8SMZ - chains H and I of the 12 polymer chains in the assembly; structure by electron microscopy, 3.20 A resolution.

Chain H:
Name: Histone H2B type 1-J
From: Homo sapiens
UniProtKB: P06899 (H2B1J_HUMAN); residues 0-123 here correspond to UniProt positions 1-124 (UniProt number = residue number + 1)
Chain sequence (128 residues; each row starts with the number of its first residue; numbers below 1 keep their minus sign (Gly-4 is residue -4)):
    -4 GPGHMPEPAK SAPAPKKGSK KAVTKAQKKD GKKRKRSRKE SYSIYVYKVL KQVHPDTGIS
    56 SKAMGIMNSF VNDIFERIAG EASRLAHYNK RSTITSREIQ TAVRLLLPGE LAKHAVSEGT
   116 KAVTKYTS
Not modelled in the structure: -4 to 30
Differences from the reference sequence: expression tag (-4 to -1)
Swiss-Prot annotation at these positions:
  - modified residue: Pro1 (N-acetylproline), Glu2 (ADP-ribosyl glutamic acid), Lys5 (N6-(2-hydroxyisobutyryl)lysine), Ser6 (ADP-ribosylserine), Lys11 (N6-(beta-hydroxybutyryl)lysine), Lys12 (N6-(2-hydroxyisobutyryl)lysine), Ser14 (Phosphoserine), Lys15 (N6-acetyllysine), Lys16 (N6-(beta-hydroxybutyryl)lysine), Lys20 (N6-(2-hydroxyisobutyryl)lysine), Lys23 (N6-(2-hydroxyisobutyryl)lysine), Lys24 (N6-(2-hydroxyisobutyryl)lysine), Lys34 (N6-(2-hydroxyisobutyryl)lysine), Glu35 (PolyADP-ribosyl glutamic acid), Ser36 (Phosphoserine), Lys43 (N6-(2-hydroxyisobutyryl)lysine), Lys46 (N6-(2-hydroxyisobutyryl)lysine), Lys57 (N6,N6-dimethyllysine), Arg79 (Dimethylated arginine), Lys85 (N6,N6,N6-trimethyllysine) and 6 more in UniProt
  - glycosylation: Ser112 (O-linked (GlcNAc) serine)
  - cross-link (Glycyl lysine isopeptide (Lys-Gly)): Lys5 (interchain with G-Cter in SUMO2), Lys20 (interchain with G-Cter in SUMO2), Lys34 (interchain with G-Cter in ubiquitin), Lys120 (interchain with G-Cter in ubiquitin)

Chain I:
Molecule: 147-nt DNA strand
From: Homo sapiens
Sequence (147 nucleotides; numbered -73 to 73; the number before each row is that of its first residue; numbers below 1 keep their minus sign (DA-73 is residue -73)):
   -73 ATCGAGAATC CCGGTGCCGA GGCCGCTCAA TTGGTCGTAG ACAGCTCTAG CACCGCTTAA
   -13 ACGCACGTAC GCGCTGTCCC CCGCGTTTTA ACCGCCAAGG GGATTACTCC CTAGTCTCCA
    47 GGCACGTGTC AGATATATAC ATCCGAT

Chain H / chain I interface:
Residue-residue contacts (8; chain H residue first):
  Arg31(H) - DA50(I)  phosphate contact
  Arg31(H) - DC51(I)  salt bridge to the phosphate
  Ser32(H) - DA50(I)  phosphate contact
  Arg33(H) - DA50(I)  phosphate contact
  Lys34(H) - DA50(I)  hydrogen bond to the phosphate
  Glu35(H) - DC49(I)  phosphate contact
  Ile39(H) - DG48(I)  phosphate contact
  Tyr40(H) - DG48(I)  hydrogen bond to the phosphate
Other interface residues (no listed pair), chain H (9 interface residues in all): Ser36, Lys43

Overview:
Chain H and chain I form an interface of 9 and 4 residues respectively; the contacts include 2 hydrogen bonds
and 1 salt bridge. Polar contacts include Lys34(H)-DA50(I), Tyr40(H)-DG48(I) and Arg31(H)-DC51(I).
Chain H is Histone H2B type 1-J and chain I is a 147-nt DNA strand, both from Homo sapiens; the structure,
Cryo-EM structure of the human nucleosome core particle in complex with RNF168 and UbcH5c~Ub (UbcH5c
chemically ..., was determined by electron microscopy together with 8SMW, 8SMX, 8SMY, 8SN0, 8SN1, 8SN2 and 3
further entries from the same study.
